PDB entry 4QM6 | X-ray diffraction, 1.50 A resolution | chains A and B of the 4 polymer chains in the assembly

Chain A (and B):
Molecule: Metallophosphoesterase
From: Ruminiclostridium thermocellum
Notes: chain B of this document is another copy of the same molecule, construct and numbering; everything in this record applies to it too
Reference sequence: A3DJ38 (A3DJ38_CLOTH); numbering as in UniProt (aligned over 1-170)
Amino-acid sequence (171 residues; numbered 0 to 170; the number before each row is that of its first residue; numbering starts at 0):
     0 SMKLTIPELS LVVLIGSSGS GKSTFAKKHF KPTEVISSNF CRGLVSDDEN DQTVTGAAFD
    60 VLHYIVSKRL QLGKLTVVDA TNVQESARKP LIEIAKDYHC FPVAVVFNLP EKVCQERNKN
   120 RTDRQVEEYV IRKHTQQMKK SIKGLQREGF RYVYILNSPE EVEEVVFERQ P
Differences from the reference sequence: expression tag (0); conflict Asn38 (Asp in A3DJ38), Met137 (Leu in A3DJ38)
Metal / ion sites: Mg2+: Ser22 (together with GTP)
Residues lining bound ligands: GTP (guanosine-5'-triphosphate): Ser16, Ser17, Gly18, Ser19, Gly20, Lys21, Ser22, Thr23, Asn38, Asp78, Thr80, Arg116, Arg120, Arg123

Interface between chain A and chain B:
Pairs across the interface (35):
  Ser0(A) with Arg146(B), hydrogen bond (backbone-side chain)
  Met1(A) with Gln145(B); Arg146(B)
  Lys2(A) with Arg150(B)
  Thr4(A) with Phe100(B); Arg150(B), hydrogen bond; Tyr151(B)
  Lys142(A) with Asn156(B)
  Gln145(A) with Met1(B); Leu3(B); Val152(B); Tyr153(B); Ile154(B), hydrogen bond (side chain-backbone)
  Arg146(A) with Ser0(B), hydrogen bond (side chain-backbone); Met1(B); Glu160(B); Glu163(B), salt bridge
  Arg150(A) with Lys2(B); Thr4(B), hydrogen bond; Tyr153(B); Glu167(B), salt bridge
  Tyr151(A) with Thr4(B); Tyr151(B), hydrogen bond; Tyr153(B); Gln169(B)
  Val152(A) with Gln145(B)
  Tyr153(A) with Gln145(B); Arg150(B); Tyr151(B)
  Asn156(A) with Lys142(B)
  Glu160(A) with Arg146(B)
  Glu163(A) with Arg146(B), salt bridge
  Glu167(A) with Arg150(B), salt bridge
  Gln169(A) with Tyr151(B); Gln169(B), hydrogen bond
Interface residues without a listed pair, chain A (17 interface residues in all): Asn107
Interface residues without a listed pair, chain B (21 interface residues in all): Asn107, Leu155

Summary:
17 residues of chain A face 21 of chain B across their interface, with 7 hydrogen bonds and 4 salt bridges.
Polar pairs include Arg146(A)-Glu163(B), Arg150(A)-Glu167(B) and Ser0(A)-Arg146(B). Bound to chain A: GTP.
Chain A and chain B are both Metallophosphoesterase (Ruminiclostridium thermocellum); the structure, Structure
of bacterial polynucleotide kinase bound to GTP and RNA, was determined by X-ray diffraction together with
4QM7 from the same study.
